4EGT - chains A and B; structure by X-ray diffraction, 2.00 A resolution.

== Chain A (and B) ==
Name: Major capsid protein VP60
Organism: Rabbit hemorrhagic disease virus
Notes: fragment: P (protruding) domain; chain B of this document is another copy of the same molecule, construct and numbering; everything in this record applies to it too
Reference sequence: Q3HNQ1 (Q3HNQ1_RHDV); numbering as in UniProt (aligned over 228-579)
Chain sequence (357 residues; each row starts with the number of its first residue):
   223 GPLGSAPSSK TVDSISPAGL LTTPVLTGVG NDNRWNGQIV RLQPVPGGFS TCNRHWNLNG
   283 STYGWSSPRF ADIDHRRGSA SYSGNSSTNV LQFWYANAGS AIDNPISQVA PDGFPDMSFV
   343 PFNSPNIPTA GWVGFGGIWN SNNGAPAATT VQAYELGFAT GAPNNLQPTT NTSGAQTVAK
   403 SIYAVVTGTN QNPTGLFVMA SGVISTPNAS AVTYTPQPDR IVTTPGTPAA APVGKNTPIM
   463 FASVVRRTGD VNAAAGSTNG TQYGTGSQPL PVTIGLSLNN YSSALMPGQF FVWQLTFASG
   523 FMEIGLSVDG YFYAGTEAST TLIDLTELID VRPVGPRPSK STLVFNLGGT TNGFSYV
Not modelled in the structure: 223-237, 472-482, 570-574 (chain B: 223-237, 434, 478-483, 571-574)
Differences from the reference sequence: expression tag (223-227)

== How chain A and chain B interact ==
Contacting residue pairs (72; chain A residue first):
  P246(A) - L500(B)
  V247(A) - L500(B)  hydrophobic
  G250(A) - R291(B)  hydrogen bond (backbone-side chain)
  V251(A) - R291(B)
  V251(A) - S499(B)
  V251(A) - L500(B)  hydrophobic
  N253(A) - R291(B)
  N258(A) - R291(B)
  N258(A) - F292(B)  hydrogen bond (side chain-backbone)
  N258(A) - A293(B)
  Q260(A) - R291(B)
  R291(A) - G250(B)  hydrogen bond (side chain-backbone)
  R291(A) - V251(B)  hydrogen bond (side chain-backbone)
  R291(A) - N253(B)
  R291(A) - Q260(B)  hydrogen bond
  F292(A) - N258(B)  hydrogen bond (backbone-side chain)
  D294(A) - S423(B)  hydrogen bond
  D296(A) - R468(B)  salt bridge
  R298(A) - R468(B)
  F357(A) - V373(B)  hydrophobic
  F357(A) - F419(B)  hydrophobic
  F357(A) - M421(B)  hydrophobic
  W361(A) - R468(B)
  W361(A) - R469(B)
  W361(A) - T470(B)
  N364(A) - A476(B)
  N364(A) - A477(B)  hydrogen bond (backbone-backbone)
  N365(A) - A475(B)
  N365(A) - A477(B)
  G366(A) - R469(B)
  G366(A) - T470(B)
  G366(A) - G471(B)  hydrogen bond (backbone-backbone)
  G366(A) - A475(B)  hydrogen bond (backbone-backbone)
  G366(A) - A476(B)
  G366(A) - A477(B)
  A367(A) - Y405(B)
  A367(A) - T470(B)
  A367(A) - G471(B)
  A367(A) - D472(B)
  A367(A) - V473(B)  hydrophobic
  P368(A) - T470(B)
  A370(A) - Q374(B)  hydrogen bond (backbone-side chain)
  V373(A) - F357(B)  hydrophobic
  V373(A) - V373(B)
  V373(A) - Q374(B)
  Q374(A) - A370(B)
  Q374(A) - V373(B)
  Y405(A) - A367(B)
  V408(A) - V408(B)  hydrophobic
  F419(A) - V425(B)  hydrophobic
  F419(A) - R468(B)
  M421(A) - M421(B)  hydrophobic
  M421(A) - S423(B)
  S423(A) - F292(B)
  S423(A) - A293(B)
  S423(A) - M421(B)
  V425(A) - F419(B)  hydrophobic
  R468(A) - R298(B)
  R468(A) - W361(B)
  R468(A) - F419(B)
  R469(A) - W361(B)
  T470(A) - W361(B)
  T470(A) - G366(B)  hydrogen bond (side chain-backbone)
  T470(A) - A367(B)
  G471(A) - G366(B)  hydrogen bond (backbone-backbone)
  I496(A) - I496(B)  hydrophobic
  S499(A) - V251(B)
  L500(A) - T244(B)  hydrogen bond (backbone-side chain)
  L500(A) - P246(B)
  L500(A) - V247(B)  hydrophobic
  L500(A) - V251(B)  hydrophobic
  N501(A) - T244(B)
Interface residues without a listed pair, chain A (40 interface residues in all): T244, P290, S363, P493
Interface residues without a listed pair, chain B (45 interface residues in all): P290, D294, D296, G358, P368, A375, P493, N501

== Summary ==
The interface between chain A and chain B involves 40 residues on one side and 45 on the other, with 14
hydrogen bonds and 1 salt bridge. Polar contacts include D296(A)-R468(B), G250(A)-R291(B) and N258(A)-F292(B).
Chain A and chain B are both Major capsid protein VP60 (Rabbit hemorrhagic disease virus); the structure,
Crystal structure of major capsid protein P domain from rabbit hemorrhagic disease virus, was determined by
X-ray diffraction (same publication as 3J1P and 4EJR).
